Entry 6MUO (electron microscopy, 3.60 A resolution); this record covers chains F and I of the 13 polymer chains in the assembly.

# Chain F
Name: Histone H4
Source organism: Homo sapiens
UniProtKB: P62805 (H4_HUMAN); residues 8-101 here correspond to UniProt positions 9-102 (UniProt number = residue number + 1)
Sequence (94 residues; each row starts with the number of its first residue):
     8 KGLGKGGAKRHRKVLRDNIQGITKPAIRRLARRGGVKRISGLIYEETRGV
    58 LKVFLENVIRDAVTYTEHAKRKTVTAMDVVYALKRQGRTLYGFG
Unresolved in the structure: 8-21
UniProt features mapped onto this chain:
  - DNA-binding region: Lys16 to Lys20
  - modified residue: Lys8 (N6-(2-hydroxyisobutyryl)lysine), Lys12 (N6-(2-hydroxyisobutyryl)lysine), Lys16 (N6-(2-hydroxyisobutyryl)lysine), Lys20 (N6,N6,N6-trimethyllysine), Lys31 (N6-(2-hydroxyisobutyryl)lysine), Lys44 (N6-(2-hydroxyisobutyryl)lysine), Ser47 (Phosphoserine), Tyr51 (Phosphotyrosine), Lys59 (N6-(2-hydroxyisobutyryl)lysine), Lys77 (N6-(2-hydroxyisobutyryl)lysine), Lys79 (N6-(2-hydroxyisobutyryl)lysine), Thr80 (Phosphothreonine), Tyr88 (Phosphotyrosine), Lys91 (N6-(2-hydroxyisobutyryl)lysine)
  - cross-link (Glycyl lysine isopeptide (Lys-Gly)): Lys12 (interchain with G-Cter in SUMO2), Lys20 (interchain with G-Cter in SUMO2), Lys31 (interchain with G-Cter in SUMO2), Lys59 (interchain with G-Cter in SUMO2), Lys79 (interchain with G-Cter in SUMO2), Lys91 (interchain with G-Cter in SUMO2)

# Chain I
Molecule: DNA/RNA
Sequence (147 nucleotides; numbered -73 to 73; the number before each row is that of its first residue; numbers below 1 keep their minus sign (DA-73 is residue -73)):
   -73 ATCAAATATCCACCTGCAGATTCTACCAAAAGTGTATTTGGAAACTGCTC
   -23 CATCAAAAGGCATGTTCAGCTCTGTGAGTGAAACTCCATCATCACAAAGA
    27 ATATTCTGAGAATGCTTCCGTTTGCCTTTTATATGAACTTCCTCGAT

# Chain F / chain I interface
Pairs across the interface (12; chain F residue first):
  Arg45(F) with DA7(I), hydrogen bond to the sugar; DA8(I), phosphate contact
  Ile46(F) with DA7(I), sugar contact; DA8(I), hydrogen bond to the phosphate
  Ser47(F) with DA7(I), phosphate contact
  Gly48(F) with DA7(I), hydrogen bond to the phosphate
  Arg78(F) with DT28(I), phosphate contact; DA29(I), phosphate contact
  Lys79(F) with DA27(I), phosphate contact; DT28(I), hydrogen bond to the phosphate
  Thr80(F) with DA27(I), hydrogen bond to the phosphate; DT28(I), hydrogen bond to the phosphate
Other interface residues (no listed pair), chain F (9 interface residues in all): Arg39, Tyr51

# Summary
9 residues of chain F and 5 residues of chain I are in contact; the contacts include 6 hydrogen bonds. Polar
pairs include Arg45(F)-DA7(I), Ile46(F)-DA8(I) and Gly48(F)-DA7(I). UniProt lists a DNA-binding region on
chain F.
Chain F is Histone H4 (Homo sapiens) and chain I is DNA/RNA; the structure, CENP-A nucleosome bound by two
copies of CENP-C(CD) and one copy CENP-N(NT), was determined by electron microscopy, deposited together with
6MUP.
